PDB entry 8CLS | electron microscopy, 4.00 A resolution | chains B and D of the 8 polymer chains in the assembly

Chain B:
Protein: Insulin-like receptor
Organism: Drosophila melanogaster
Notes: EC 2.7.10.1
UniProt: P09208 (INSR_DROME); numbering as in UniProt (aligned over 264-1310)
Amino-acid sequence (1068 residues; numbered 263 to 1330; the number before each row is that of its first residue):
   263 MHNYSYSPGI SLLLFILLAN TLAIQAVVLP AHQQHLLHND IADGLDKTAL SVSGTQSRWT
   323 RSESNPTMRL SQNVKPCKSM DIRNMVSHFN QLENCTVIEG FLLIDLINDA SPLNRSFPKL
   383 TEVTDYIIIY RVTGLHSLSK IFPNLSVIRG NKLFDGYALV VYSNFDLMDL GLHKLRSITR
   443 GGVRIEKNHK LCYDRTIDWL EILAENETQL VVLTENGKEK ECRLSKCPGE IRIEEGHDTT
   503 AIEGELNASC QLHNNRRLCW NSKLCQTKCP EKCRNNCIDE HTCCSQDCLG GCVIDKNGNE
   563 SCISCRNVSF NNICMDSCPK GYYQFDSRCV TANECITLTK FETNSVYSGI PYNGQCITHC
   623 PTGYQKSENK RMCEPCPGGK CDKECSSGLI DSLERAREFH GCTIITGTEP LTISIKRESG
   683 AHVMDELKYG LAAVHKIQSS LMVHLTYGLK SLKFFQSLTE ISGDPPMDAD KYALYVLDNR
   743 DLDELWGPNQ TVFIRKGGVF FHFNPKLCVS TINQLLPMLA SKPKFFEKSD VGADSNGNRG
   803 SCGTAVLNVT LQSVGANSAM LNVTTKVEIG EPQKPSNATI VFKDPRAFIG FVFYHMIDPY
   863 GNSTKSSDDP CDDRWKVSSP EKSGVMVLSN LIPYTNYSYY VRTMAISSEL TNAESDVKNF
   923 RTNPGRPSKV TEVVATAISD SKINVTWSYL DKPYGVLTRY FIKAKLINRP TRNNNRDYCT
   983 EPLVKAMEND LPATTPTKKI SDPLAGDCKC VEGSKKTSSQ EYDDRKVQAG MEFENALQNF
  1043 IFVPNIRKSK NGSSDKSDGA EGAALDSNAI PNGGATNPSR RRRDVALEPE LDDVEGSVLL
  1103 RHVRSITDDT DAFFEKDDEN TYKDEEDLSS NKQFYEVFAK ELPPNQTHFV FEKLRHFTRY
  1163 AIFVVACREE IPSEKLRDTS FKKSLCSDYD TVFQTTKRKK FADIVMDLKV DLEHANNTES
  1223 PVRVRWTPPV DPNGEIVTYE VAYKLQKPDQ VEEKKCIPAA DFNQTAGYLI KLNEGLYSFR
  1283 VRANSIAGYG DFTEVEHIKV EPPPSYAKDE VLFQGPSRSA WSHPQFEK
Disordered / not traced: 263-334, 495-510, 987-1022, 1047-1117, 1311-1330
Disulfides: Cys339-Cys357, Cys489-Cys521, Cys512-Cys527, Cys546-Cys554, Cys550-Cys564, Cys567-Cys576, Cys580-Cys591, Cys597-Cys618, Cys622-Cys635, Cys638-Cys643, Cys647-Cys664, Cys770-Cys804, Cys981-Cys1258, Cys1169-Cys1188
Construct notes: initiating methionine (263); expression tag (1311-1330)
Swiss-Prot annotation at these positions:
  - glycosylation (N-linked (GlcNAc...) asparagine): Asn265, Asn356, Asn376, Asn406, Asn468, Asn509, Asn561, Asn569, Asn751, Asn810, Asn824, Asn839, Asn864, Asn898, Asn946, Asn1053, Asn1147, Asn1218, Asn1265
From the paper describing this entry:
  - contacts within the chain: Phe1035-Leu1039
  - post-translational modification sites: Asn606
  - self-association interface (contacts with another copy of this molecule): Lys1257
  - mutagenesis - V811D, Y902C: decreased stability (proposed by the authors, not directly observed)

Chain D:
Protein: Probable insulin-like peptide 5
UniProt: Q7KUD5 (INSL5_DROME); residues 1-28 here correspond to UniProt positions 24-51 (UniProt number = residue number + 23)
Amino-acid sequence (28 residues; numbered 1 to 28; the number before each row is that of its first residue):
     1 NSLRACGPAL MDMLRVACPN GFNSMFAK
Disordered / not traced: 28

Chain B / chain D interface:
Residue-residue contacts (21):
  Ser341(B) with Phe26(D)
  Met342(B) with Phe26(D)
  Asp343(B) with Asn23(D), hydrogen bond; Ser24(D), hydrogen bond (side chain-backbone); Met25(D), hydrogen bond (side chain-backbone); Phe26(D)
  Arg345(B) with Gly21(D); Phe22(D); Asn23(D)
  Phe363(B) with Met25(D), hydrophobic; Phe26(D), hydrophobic
  Leu365(B) with Asn23(D)
  Asp367(B) with Asn23(D), hydrogen bond
  Leu368(B) with Met11(D), hydrophobic; Arg15(D); Phe22(D), hydrophobic
  Tyr392(B) with Met11(D)
  Arg393(B) with Pro8(D); Met11(D)
  Phe603(B) with Met25(D), hydrophobic; Phe26(D), hydrophobic
The authors on this interface:
  - residue pairs: Leu368(B)-Phe22(D) (hydrophobic contact), Phe603(B)-Met25(D) (hydrophobic contact)
  - interface residues, chain B: Asp343(B)

In short:
11 residues of chain B and 9 residues of chain D are in contact, with 4 hydrogen bonds. Polar contacts include
Asp343(B)-Asn23(D), Asp343(B)-Ser24(D) and Asp343(B)-Met25(D). The paper describes hydrophobic contacts
between Leu368(B) and Phe22(D) and Phe603(B) and Met25(D). From the paper: V811D and Y902C of chain B reduce
stability; the interface residue Asp343(B).
Here chain B is Insulin-like receptor (Drosophila melanogaster) and chain D is Probable insulin-like peptide
5. Entry 8CLS (Drosophila melanogaster insulin receptor ectodomain in complex with DILP5) was determined by
electron microscopy.
